PDB entry 8AP2 | X-ray diffraction, 1.39 A resolution | chain A

[Chain A]
Protein: Iron hydrogenase 1
Organism: Clostridium pasteurianum
Notes: EC 1.12.7.2; fragment: complete enzyme
UniProtKB: P29166 (PHF1_CLOPA); residues 1-574 here = UniProt positions 1-574
Sequence (584 residues; row label = number of the first residue in the row):
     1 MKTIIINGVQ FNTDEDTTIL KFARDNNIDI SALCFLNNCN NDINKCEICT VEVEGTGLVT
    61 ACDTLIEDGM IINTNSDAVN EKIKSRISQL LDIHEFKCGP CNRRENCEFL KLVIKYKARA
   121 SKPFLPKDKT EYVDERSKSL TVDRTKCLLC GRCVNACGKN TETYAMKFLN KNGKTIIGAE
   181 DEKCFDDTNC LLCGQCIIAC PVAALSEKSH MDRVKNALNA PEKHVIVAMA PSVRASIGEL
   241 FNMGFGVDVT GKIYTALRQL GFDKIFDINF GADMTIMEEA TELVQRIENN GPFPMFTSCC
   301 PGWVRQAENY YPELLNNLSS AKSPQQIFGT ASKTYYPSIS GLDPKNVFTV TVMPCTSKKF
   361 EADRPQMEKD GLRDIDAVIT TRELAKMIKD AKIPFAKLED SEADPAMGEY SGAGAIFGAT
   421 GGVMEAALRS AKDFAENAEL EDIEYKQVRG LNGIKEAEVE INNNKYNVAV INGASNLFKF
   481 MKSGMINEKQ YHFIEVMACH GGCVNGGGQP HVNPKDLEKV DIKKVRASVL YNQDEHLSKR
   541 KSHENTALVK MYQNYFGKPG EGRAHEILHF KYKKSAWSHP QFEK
Unresolved in the structure: 582-584
Construct notes: expression tag (575-584)
Ion coordination: 2Fe-2S cluster Fe: Cys34, Cys46, Cys49, Cys62; Mg2+ site 1: Asn40, Asp42; 4Fe-4S cluster Fe site 1: His94, Cys98, Cys101, Cys107; 4Fe-4S cluster Fe site 2: Cys147, Cys150, Cys153, Cys200; 4Fe-4S cluster Fe site 3: Cys157, Cys190, Cys193, Cys196; Mg2+ site 2 near Leu218 (its only coordinating residue here); 4Fe-4S cluster Fe site 4: Cys300, Cys355, Cys499, Cys503; Mg2+ site 3 near Ser320 (its only coordinating residue here); Fe ion near Cys503 (its only coordinating residue here)
Ligand contacts:
  - 2Fe-2S cluster (FES): Ala32, Leu33, Cys34, Phe35, Asn40, Lys45, Cys46, Glu47, Cys49, Thr60, Cys62
  - 4Fe-4S cluster (SF4), molecule 1: His94, Glu95, Phe96, Lys97, Cys98, Cys101, Arg103, Arg104, Cys107, Phe109, Leu110, Lys146, Val202, Ala203
  - 4Fe-4S cluster (SF4), molecule 2: Leu140, Cys157, Thr161, Thr163, Ala165, Met166, Phe185, Cys190, Leu191, Leu192, Cys193, Gly194, Gln195, Cys196
  - 4Fe-4S cluster (SF4), molecule 3: Cys147, Leu148, Leu149, Cys150, Gly151, Arg152, Cys153, Ile177, Ala199, Cys200, Pro201, Val202, Ala204, Leu205
  - 4Fe-4S cluster (SF4), molecule 4: Cys193, Cys300, Pro301, Gly302, Pro354, Cys355, Ser357, Lys358, Met497, Ala498, Cys499, Gly502, Cys503, Gly506
  - VHR (Binuclear [FeFe], di(thiomethyl)amine, carbon monoxide, cyanide cluster (-CN form)): Ala230, Pro231, Ser232, Ile268, Ala272, Cys299, Cys300, Ser323, Pro324, Gln325, Met353, Pro354, Cys355, Lys358, Phe417, Gly418, Val423, Met497, Cys503
Curated features (UniProtKB/Swiss-Prot):
  - binding site ([2Fe-2S] cluster): Cys34, Cys46, Cys49, Cys62
  - binding site ([4Fe-4S] cluster): His94, Cys98, Cys101, Cys107, Cys147, Cys150, Cys153, Cys157, Cys190, Cys193, Cys196, Cys200, Cys300, Cys355, Cys499, Cys503
  - binding site (Fe(2+)): Cys503
What the authors report for this chain:
  - catalytic residues: Glu279, Glu282, Cys299, Ser319 (citing earlier work)
  - conformationally variable residues (side-chain flip): Glu279, Cys299
  - contacts within the chain: Glu279-Ser319
  - binding site for VHR: Cys299

[In short]
Bound to chain A: 4 copies of 4Fe-4S cluster, 2Fe-2S cluster and compound VHR. Cys34, Cys46, Cys49 and Cys62
coordinate a 2Fe-2S cluster Fe ion. UniProt lists 4 [2Fe-2S] cluster-binding residues, 16 [4Fe-4S]
cluster-binding residues and Fe2+-binding residue Cys503. From the paper: catalytic residues Glu279, Glu282
and Cys299 among others; a binding site for VHR at Cys299.
Chain A is Iron hydrogenase 1 (Clostridium pasteurianum); the structure, cyanide-bound [FeFe]-hydrogenase I
from Clostridium pasteurianum (CpI) at 1.39 Angstrom, was determined by X-ray diffraction (same publication as
8AIO, 8AJ6 and 8ALN).
